7PKZ - chains F and H of the 78 polymer chains in the assembly; structure by electron microscopy, 9.80 A resolution (very low resolution: no residue pairs are listed; an interface is given only as per-side residue counts).

Chain F (and H):
Name: Major vault protein
Organism: Rattus norvegicus
Notes: chain H of this document is another copy of the same molecule, construct and numbering; everything in this record applies to it too
UniProtKB: Q62667 (MVP_RAT); numbering as in UniProt (aligned over 1-861)
Sequence (861 residues; each row starts with the number of its first residue):
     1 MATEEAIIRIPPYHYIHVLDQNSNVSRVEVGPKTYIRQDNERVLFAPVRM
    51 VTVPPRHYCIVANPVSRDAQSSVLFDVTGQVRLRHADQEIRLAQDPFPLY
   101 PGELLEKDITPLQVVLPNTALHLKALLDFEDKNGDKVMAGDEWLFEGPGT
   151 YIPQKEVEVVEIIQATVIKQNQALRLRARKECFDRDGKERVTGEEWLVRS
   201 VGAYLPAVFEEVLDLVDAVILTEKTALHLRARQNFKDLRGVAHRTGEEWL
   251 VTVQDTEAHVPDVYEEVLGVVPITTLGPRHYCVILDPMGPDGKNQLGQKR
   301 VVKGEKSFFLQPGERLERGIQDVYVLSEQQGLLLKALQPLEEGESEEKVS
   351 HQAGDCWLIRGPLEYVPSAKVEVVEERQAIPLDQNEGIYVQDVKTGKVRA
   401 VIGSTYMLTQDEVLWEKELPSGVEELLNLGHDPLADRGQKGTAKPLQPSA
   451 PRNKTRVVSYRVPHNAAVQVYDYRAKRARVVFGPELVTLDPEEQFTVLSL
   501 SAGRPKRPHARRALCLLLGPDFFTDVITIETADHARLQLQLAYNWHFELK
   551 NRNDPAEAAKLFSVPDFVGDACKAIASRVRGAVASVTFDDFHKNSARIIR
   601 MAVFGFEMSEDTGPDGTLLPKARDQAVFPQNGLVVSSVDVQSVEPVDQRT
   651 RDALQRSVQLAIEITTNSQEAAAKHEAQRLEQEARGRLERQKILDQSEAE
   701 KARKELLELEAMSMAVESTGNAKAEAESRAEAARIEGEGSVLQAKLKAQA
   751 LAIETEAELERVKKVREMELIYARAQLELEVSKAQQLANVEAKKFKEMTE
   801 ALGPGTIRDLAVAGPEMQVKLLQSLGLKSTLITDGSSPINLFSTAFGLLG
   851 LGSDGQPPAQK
Unresolved in the structure: 1-4, 429-448, 610-618, 816-861
Sequence notes: conflict A69 (Thr in Q62667), V77 (Ile in Q62667), L104 (Val in Q62667), D186 (Glu in Q62667), E189 (Gly in Q62667), R232 (Leu in Q62667), K236 (Arg in Q62667), A242 (Leu in Q62667)
Reported in the primary citation:
  - mutagenesis - D39A (Tm = 59 degC): unchanged stability
  - mutagenesis - E4K/E5K/I7N/D39K, I7K (Tm = 56 degC): decreased stability

Chain F / chain H interface:
At this resolution (10 A) residue pairs are not listed: 115 residues of chain F and 120 of chain H lie at the interface.

Overview:
Chain F and chain H form an interface of 115 and 120 residues respectively. From the paper: E4K/E5K/I7N/D39K
and I7K of chain F reduce stability; D39A of chain F leaves stability unchanged.
Both chains are Major vault protein (Rattus norvegicus). Entry 7PKZ (Vault structure in committed
conformation) was determined by electron microscopy, deposited together with 7PKY and 7PKR.
